PDB entry 6HJX | X-ray diffraction, 2.50 A resolution | chains A and G of the 10 polymer chains in the assembly

[Chain A]
Protein: Cys-loop ligand-gated ion channel
From: Dickeya chrysanthemi
UniProt: P0C7B7 (ELIC_DICCH); the construct has insertions or renumbered stretches relative to UniProt, so the offset changes along the chain: 9-163 = UniProt 9-163; 165-314 = UniProt 164-313
Amino-acid sequence (306 residues; numbered 9 to 314; the number before each row is that of its first residue):
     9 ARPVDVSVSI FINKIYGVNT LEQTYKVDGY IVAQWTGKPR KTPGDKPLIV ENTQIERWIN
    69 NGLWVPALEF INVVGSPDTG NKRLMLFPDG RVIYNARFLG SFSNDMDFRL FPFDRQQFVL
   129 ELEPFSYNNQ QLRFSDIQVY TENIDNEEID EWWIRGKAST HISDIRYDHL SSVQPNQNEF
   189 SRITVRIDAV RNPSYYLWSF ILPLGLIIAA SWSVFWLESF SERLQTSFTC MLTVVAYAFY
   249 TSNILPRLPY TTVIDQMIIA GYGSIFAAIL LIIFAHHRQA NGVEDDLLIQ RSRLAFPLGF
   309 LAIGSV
Not modelled in the structure: 289-291
Sequence notes: insertion (164); engineered mutation C238 (Leu237 in P0C7B7), S300 (Cys299 in P0C7B7), S313 (Cys312 in P0C7B7); conflict N289 (Met288 in P0C7B7)
Residues lining bound ligands: phosphatidylethanolamine (PTY): A217, A218, W220, S221, W224, R301, L302, P305
What the authors report for this chain:
  - binding site for dodecyl-beta-D-maltoside: W206
  - binding site for phosphatidylethanolamine: W220, W224, P305
  - contacts within the chain: W224-R301 (cation-pi contact)

[Chain G]
Protein: nanobody 72
From: Lama glama
Notes: antibody fragment or engineered binder
Amino-acid sequence (124 residues; numbered 1 to 124; the number before each row is that of its first residue):
     1 QVQLQESGGG LVQAGGSLRL SCAASGRIFS TNVMGWFRQA PGKEREFVAT VGRIGGSTVY
    61 ADFVKGRFTL SRDNAKNMVY LQMNSLKPED TAVYYCGARI GGSDRLAPEN YGYWGQGTQV
   121 TVSS
Not modelled in the structure: 1-2
Cystine bridges: C22-C96

[Interface between chain A and chain G]
Pairs across the interface (19):
  I20(A) with I54(G)
  N21(A) with I54(G)
  Y148(A) with I54(G)
  T149(A) with I54(G); G55(G), hydrogen bond (backbone-backbone)
  E150(A) with R53(G), salt bridge; I54(G)
  N151(A) with N32(G); V51(G); G52(G), hydrogen bond (side chain-backbone); R53(G), hydrogen bond (backbone-backbone); I54(G); G55(G); R105(G)
  I152(A) with S30(G); N32(G)
  D153(A) with F29(G); N32(G); R99(G), salt bridge
Also at the interface, not in a pair above, chain A (9 interface residues in all): F19
Also at the interface, not in a pair above, chain G (11 interface residues in all): V33

[Overview]
Chain A and chain G form an interface of 9 and 11 residues respectively, with 3 hydrogen bonds and 2 salt
bridges. Polar contacts include E150(A)-R53(G), D153(A)-R99(G) and N151(A)-G52(G). Bound to chain A:
phosphatidylethanolamine. The paper reports a binding site for phosphatidylethanolamine at W220(A), W224(A)
and P305(A); a binding site for dodecyl-beta-D-maltoside at W206(A).
Here chain A is Cys-loop ligand-gated ion channel (Dickeya chrysanthemi) and chain G is nanobody 72 (Lama
glama). Entry 6HJX (X-ray structure of a pentameric ligand gated ion channel from Erwinia chrysanthemi (ELIC)
7'C pore mutant ...) was determined by X-ray diffraction (same publication as 6HJY and 6HK0).
